PDB entry 7LGQ | electron microscopy, 2.70 A resolution | chains A and C of the 12 polymer chains in the assembly

# Chain A (and C)
Protein: Cyanophycin synthase
Source organism: Synechocystis sp. (strain PCC 6714)
Notes: EC 6.3.2.29, 6.3.2.30; chain C of this document is another copy of the same molecule, construct and numbering; everything in this record applies to it too
UniProtKB: A0A068N621 (A0A068N621_SYNY4); numbering as in UniProt (aligned over 1-873)
Sequence (879 residues; numbered 1 to 879; the number before each row is that of its first residue):
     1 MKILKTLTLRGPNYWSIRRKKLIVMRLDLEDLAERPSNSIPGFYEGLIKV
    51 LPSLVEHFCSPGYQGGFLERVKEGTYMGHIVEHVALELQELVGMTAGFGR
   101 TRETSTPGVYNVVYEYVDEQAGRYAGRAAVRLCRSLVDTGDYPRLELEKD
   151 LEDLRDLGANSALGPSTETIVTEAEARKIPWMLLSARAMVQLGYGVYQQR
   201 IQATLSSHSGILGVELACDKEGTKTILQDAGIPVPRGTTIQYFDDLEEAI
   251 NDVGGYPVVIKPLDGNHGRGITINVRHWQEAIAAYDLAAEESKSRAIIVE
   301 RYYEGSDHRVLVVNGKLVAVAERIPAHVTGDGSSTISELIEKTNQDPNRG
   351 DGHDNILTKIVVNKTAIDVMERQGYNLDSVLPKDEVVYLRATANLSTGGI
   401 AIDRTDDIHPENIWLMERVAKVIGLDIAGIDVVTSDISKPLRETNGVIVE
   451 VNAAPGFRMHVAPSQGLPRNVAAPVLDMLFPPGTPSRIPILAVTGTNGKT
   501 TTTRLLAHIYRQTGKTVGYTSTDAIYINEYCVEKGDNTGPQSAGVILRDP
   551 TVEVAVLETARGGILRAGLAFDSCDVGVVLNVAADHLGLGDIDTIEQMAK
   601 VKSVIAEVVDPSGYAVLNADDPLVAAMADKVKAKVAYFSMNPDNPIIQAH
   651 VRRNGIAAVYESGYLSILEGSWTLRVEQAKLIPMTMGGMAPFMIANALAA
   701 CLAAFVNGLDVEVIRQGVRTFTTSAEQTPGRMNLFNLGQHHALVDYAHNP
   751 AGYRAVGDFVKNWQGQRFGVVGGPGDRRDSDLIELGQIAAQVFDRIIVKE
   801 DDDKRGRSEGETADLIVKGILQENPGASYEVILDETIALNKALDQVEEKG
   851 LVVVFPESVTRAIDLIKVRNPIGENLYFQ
Unresolved in the structure: 293-296, 873-879
Sequence notes: expression tag (874-879)
Bound ions: Mg2+: T500, E558
Small-molecule neighbours:
  - ATP (adenosine-5'-triphosphate), molecule 1: K220, P235, V259, K261, G268, I271, I273, E300, R301, Y302, Y303, D307, T392, V433, V449, E450
  - ATP, molecule 2: T496, N497, G498, K499, T500, T501, T522, E558, N581, F692, N696, R731, D745, A751, G752, A755, V756

# How chain A and chain C interact
Contacting residue pairs - 10 pairs, chain A then chain C:
  L467(A) - T673(C)
  L467(A) - R675(C)
  P468(A) - W672(C)  hydrophobic
  R469(A) - W672(C)
  N470(A) - W672(C)
  W672(A) - P468(C)  hydrophobic
  W672(A) - R469(C)
  W672(A) - N470(C)
  T673(A) - L467(C)
  R675(A) - L467(C)
Interface residues without a listed pair, chain A (9 interface residues in all): D406, R715
Interface residues without a listed pair, chain C (9 interface residues in all): D406, R715

# In short
Chain A and chain C each contribute 9 residues to their interface. Bound to chain A: ATP. The Mg2+ site is
built by T500(A) and E558(A).
Chain A and chain C are both Cyanophycin synthase (Synechocystis sp. (strain PCC 6714)); the structure,
Cyanophycin synthetase 1 from Synechocystis sp. UTEX2470 with ATP and 8x(Asp-Arg)-Asn, was determined by
electron microscopy (same publication as 7LG5, 7LGJ and 7LGM).
